Entry 3SDK (X-ray diffraction, 2.70 A resolution); this record covers chains C and D of the 28 polymer chains in the assembly.

== Chain C ==
Name: Proteasome component PRE6
Source organism: Saccharomyces cerevisiae
Notes: EC 3.4.25.1
Reference sequence: P40303 (PSA7_YEAST); the construct lacks a stretch of the UniProt sequence and is renumbered around it, so the offset changes along the chain: 7-62 = UniProt 3-58; 63-143 = UniProt 60-140; 145-180 = UniProt 144-179; 182-203 = UniProt 184-205; 1 more segments
Sequence (241 residues; each row starts with the number of its first residue; note: 3 numbers in that range are skipped by the numbering (no residue carries them; nothing is unmodelled there); a row labelled like 180A-180D holds insertion residues (180A, then the next letters in order)):
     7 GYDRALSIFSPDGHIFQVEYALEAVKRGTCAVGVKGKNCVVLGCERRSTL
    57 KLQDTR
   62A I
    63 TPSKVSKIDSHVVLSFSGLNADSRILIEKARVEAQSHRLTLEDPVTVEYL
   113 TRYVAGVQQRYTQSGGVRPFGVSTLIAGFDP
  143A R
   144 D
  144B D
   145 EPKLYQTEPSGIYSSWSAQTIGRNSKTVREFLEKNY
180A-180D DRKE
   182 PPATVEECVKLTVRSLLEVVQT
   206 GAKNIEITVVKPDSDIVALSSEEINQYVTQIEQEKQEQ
UniProt features mapped onto this chain:
  - modified residue: Thr63 (Phosphothreonine)

== Chain D ==
Name: Proteasome component PUP2
Source organism: Saccharomyces cerevisiae
Notes: EC 3.4.25.1
Reference sequence: P32379 (PSA5_YEAST); the construct lacks a stretch of the UniProt sequence and is renumbered around it, so the offset changes along the chain: 1-122 = UniProt 1-122; 126-144 = UniProt 132-150; 145-180 = UniProt 152-187; 184-202 = UniProt 191-209; 3 more segments
Sequence (260 residues; each row starts with the number of its first residue; note: 9 numbers in that range are skipped by the numbering (no residue carries them; nothing is unmodelled there); a row labelled like 122A-122I holds insertion residues (122A, then the next letters in order)):
     1 MFLTRSEYDRGVSTFSPEGRLFQVEYSLEAIKLGSTAIGIATKEGVVLGV
    51 EKRATSPLLESDSIEKIVEIDRHIGCAMSGLTADARSMIEHARTAAVTHN
   101 LYYDEDINVESLTQSVCDLALR
122A-122I FGEGASGEE
   126 RLMSRPFGVALLIAGHDAD
  144A D
   145 GYQLFHAEPSGTFYRYNAKAIGSGSEGAQAELLNEW
180C-180E HSS
   184 LTLKEAELLVLKILKQVME
   205 EKLDE
209A-209B NN
   210 AQLSCITKQDGFKIYDNEKTAELI
   235 KELKEKEAAESPEEADVEMS
Not modelled in the structure: 1-8, 122A-122I, 245-254
Ion coordination: Mg2+: Glu105 (shared with 2 residues of chain L)

== How chain C and chain D interact ==
Pairs across the interface (58):
  Ala11(C) - Val12(D)  hydrophobic
  Ala11(C) - Ser129(D)
  Ser13(C) - Arg130(D)
  Ile14(C) - Asp9(D)
  Ile14(C) - Val12(D)  hydrophobic
  Ile14(C) - Gln23(D)
  Phe15(C) - Gln23(D)
  Phe15(C) - Tyr26(D)
  Phe15(C) - Ser27(D)
  Phe15(C) - Leu81(D)  hydrophobic
  Phe15(C) - Arg130(D)
  Phe15(C) - Pro131(D)
  Phe15(C) - Gly133(D)
  Ser16(C) - Tyr26(D)
  Pro17(C) - Tyr26(D)  hydrophobic
  Pro17(C) - Glu29(D)
  Asp18(C) - Glu29(D)
  Gly19(C) - Tyr26(D)
  Gly19(C) - Glu29(D)
  Gly19(C) - Ala30(D)
  His20(C) - Leu33(D)
  Ile21(C) - Leu81(D)  hydrophobic
  Ile21(C) - Arg130(D)
  Lys41(C) - Glu60(D)  salt bridge
  Arg114(C) - Arg86(D)
  Gln121(C) - Ala83(D)
  Gln121(C) - Asp84(D)
  Thr124(C) - Arg130(D)  hydrogen bond (backbone-side chain)
  Gln125(C) - Met128(D)
  Gln125(C) - Ser129(D)  hydrogen bond (backbone-backbone)
  Gln125(C) - Arg130(D)
  Gln125(C) - Phe132(D)
  Ser126(C) - Ser129(D)
  Gly127(C) - Ser129(D)
  Ser154(C) - Ala83(D)
  Gly155(C) - Ala83(D)
  Ile156(C) - Thr82(D)
  Ile156(C) - Ala83(D)  hydrophobic
  Tyr157(C) - Arg86(D)  hydrogen bond
  Ser158(C) - Leu59(D)
  Ser158(C) - Ser63(D)
  Ser159(C) - Leu59(D)
  Ser159(C) - Glu60(D)  hydrogen bond
  Ser159(C) - Ser63(D)  hydrogen bond (backbone-side chain)
  Trp160(C) - Thr55(D)
  Trp160(C) - Ser56(D)
  Trp160(C) - Leu58(D)
  Trp160(C) - Leu59(D)  hydrophobic
  Trp160(C) - Glu60(D)
  Ser161(C) - Leu58(D)  hydrogen bond (backbone-backbone)
  Ser161(C) - Glu60(D)  hydrogen bond
  Ala162(C) - Leu58(D)
  Glu177(C) - Ser56(D)  hydrogen bond
  Glu177(C) - Pro57(D)
  Arg180B(C) - Pro57(D)  hydrogen bond (side chain-backbone)
  Arg180B(C) - Leu58(D)  hydrogen bond (side chain-backbone)
  Arg180B(C) - Leu59(D)  hydrogen bond (side chain-backbone)
  Arg180B(C) - Glu60(D)
Other interface residues (no listed pair), chain C (32 interface residues in all): Arg10, Arg173, Leu176, Tyr180
Other interface residues (no listed pair), chain D (27 interface residues in all): Ser87

== Overview ==
Chain C and chain D form an interface of 32 and 27 residues respectively; the contacts include 11 hydrogen
bonds and 1 salt bridge. Polar contacts include Lys41(C)-Glu60(D), Thr124(C)-Arg130(D) and Tyr157(C)-Arg86(D).
Chain C is Proteasome component PRE6 and chain D is Proteasome component PUP2, both from Saccharomyces
cerevisiae; the structure, Structure of yeast 20S open-gate proteasome with Compound 34, was determined by
X-ray diffraction together with 3SDI, 3OEU and 3OEV from the same study.
